PDB entry 5NSS | electron microscopy, 5.80 A resolution (low resolution: residue-level contacts below are approximate; hydrogen-bond / salt-bridge calls are withheld) | chains J and K of the 14 polymer chains in the assembly

== Chain J (and K) ==
Molecule: Psp operon transcriptional activator
Source organism: Escherichia coli K-12
Notes: chain K of this document is another copy of the same molecule, construct and numbering; everything in this record applies to it too
UniProt: P37344 (PSPF_ECOLI); numbering as in UniProt (aligned over 1-275)
Sequence (295 residues; numbered -19 to 275; the number before each row is that of its first residue; numbers below 1 keep their minus sign (Met-19 is residue -19)):
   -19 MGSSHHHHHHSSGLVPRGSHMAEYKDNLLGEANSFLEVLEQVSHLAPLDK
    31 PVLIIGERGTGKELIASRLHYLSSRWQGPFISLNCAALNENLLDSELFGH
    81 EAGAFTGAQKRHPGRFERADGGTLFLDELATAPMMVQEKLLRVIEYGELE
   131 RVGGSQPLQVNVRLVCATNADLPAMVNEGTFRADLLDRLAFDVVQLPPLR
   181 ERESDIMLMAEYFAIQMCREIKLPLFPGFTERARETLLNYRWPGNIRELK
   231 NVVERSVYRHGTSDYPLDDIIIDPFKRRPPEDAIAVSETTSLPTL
Disordered / not traced: -19 to 7, 259-275 (chain K: -19 to 7, 256-275)
Construct notes: initiating methionine (-19); expression tag (-18 to 0)
Reported in the primary citation:
  - mutagenesis - F85Y: abolished binding to DNA that has a mismatch at -12/-11 (citing earlier work)

== Chain J / chain K interface ==
Pairs across the interface (8):
  Arg38(J) with Asp167(K)
  Gly39(J) with Asp167(K)
  Ala66(J) with Glu118(K)
  Ala67(J) with Met115(K); Glu118(K); Lys119(K); Arg122(K)
  Arg91(J) with Gly133(K)
Interface residues without a listed pair, chain J (6 interface residues in all): Asn231
Interface residues without a listed pair, chain K (7 interface residues in all): Phe171

== Summary ==
6 residues of chain J face 7 of chain K across their interface. The paper reports that F85Y of chain J
abolishes binding to DNA that has a mismatch at -12/-11.
Both chains are Psp operon transcriptional activator (Escherichia coli K-12). Entry 5NSS (Cryo-EM structure of
RNA polymerase-sigma54 holoenzyme with promoter DNA and transcription activator PspF intermedate complex) was
determined by electron microscopy, deposited together with 5NSR.
